Entry 9KVD (electron microscopy, 3.44 A resolution); this record covers chains D and F of the 7 polymer chains in the assembly.

# Chain D
Name: The heavy chain of 4H5
Organism: Macaca mulatta
Amino-acid sequence (121 residues; numbered 1 to 121; the number before each row is that of its first residue):
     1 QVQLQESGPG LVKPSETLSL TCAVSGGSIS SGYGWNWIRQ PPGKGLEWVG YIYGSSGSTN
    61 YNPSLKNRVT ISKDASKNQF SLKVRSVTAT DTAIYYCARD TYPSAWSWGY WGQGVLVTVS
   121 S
Unresolved in the structure: 1, 121
Disulfides: Cys22-Cys97

# Chain F
Name: The light chain of 4H5
Organism: Macaca mulatta
Amino-acid sequence (110 residues; row label = number of the first residue in the row):
   122 QSVLTQPPSV SGAPGQKVTI SCTGSSSNIE VYDVHWYQQL PGTAPKLLIY DNNQRPSGIS
   182 DRFSGSKSGT SASLAITGLQ TEDEADYYCQ SYDTSLNAYI FGAGTRLTVL
Unresolved in the structure: 137-138, 231
Disulfides: Cys143-Cys210

# Interface between chain D and chain F
Residue-residue contacts - 33 pairs, chain D then chain F:
  Gln40(D) - Gln160(F)  hydrogen bond
  Gln40(D) - Tyr209(F)
  Gly45(D) - Tyr209(F)
  Leu46(D) - Tyr209(F)  hydrophobic
  Leu46(D) - Phe222(F)  hydrophobic
  Trp48(D) - Ala219(F)  hydrophobic
  Trp48(D) - Tyr220(F)
  Trp48(D) - Phe222(F)
  Asn62(D) - Ala219(F)
  Pro63(D) - Leu217(F)
  Pro63(D) - Asn218(F)
  Tyr96(D) - Gln160(F)
  Tyr96(D) - Thr164(F)
  Thr101(D) - Leu168(F)
  Tyr102(D) - Tyr171(F)  hydrophobic
  Tyr102(D) - Asp172(F)  hydrogen bond
  Trp106(D) - Tyr153(F)  hydrophobic
  Trp106(D) - His156(F)
  Trp106(D) - Gln211(F)
  Trp106(D) - Tyr213(F)  hydrophobic
  Trp106(D) - Tyr220(F)
  Ser107(D) - His156(F)
  Ser107(D) - Tyr158(F)
  Ser107(D) - Tyr171(F)
  Ser107(D) - Gln211(F)
  Trp108(D) - Tyr158(F)  hydrogen bond (backbone-side chain)
  Trp108(D) - Leu168(F)
  Trp108(D) - Gln211(F)
  Trp108(D) - Phe222(F)  hydrophobic
  Gly109(D) - Leu168(F)
  Trp111(D) - Tyr158(F)  hydrophobic
  Trp111(D) - Pro166(F)  hydrogen bond (side chain-backbone)
  Gly112(D) - Ala165(F)
Other interface residues (no listed pair), chain D (20 interface residues in all): Ile38, Lys44, Glu47, Ala105, Gln113
Other interface residues (no listed pair), chain F (20 interface residues in all): Lys167, Ala224

# Overview
Chain D and chain F each contribute 20 residues to their interface, with 4 hydrogen bonds. Among the polar
pairs are Gln40(D)-Gln160(F), Tyr102(D)-Asp172(F) and Trp108(D)-Tyr158(F).
Here chain D is the heavy chain of 4H5 and chain F is the light chain of 4H5, both from Macaca mulatta. Entry
9KVD (Cryo-EM structure of SARS-CoV-2 prototype spike protein in complex with triple-nAb 3G5, 4H5 and 4C11)
was determined by electron microscopy.
